PDB entry 4BX2 | X-ray diffraction, 2.19 A resolution | chains A and B

== Chain A (and B) ==
Protein: Pyridoxal phosphate phosphatase
Source organism: Mus musculus
Notes: EC 3.1.3.74, 3.1.3.3; chain B of this document is another copy of the same molecule, construct and numbering; everything in this record applies to it too
Reference sequence: P60487 (PLPP_MOUSE); numbering as in UniProt (aligned over 1-292)
Sequence (293 residues; row label = number of the first residue in the row; numbering starts at 0):
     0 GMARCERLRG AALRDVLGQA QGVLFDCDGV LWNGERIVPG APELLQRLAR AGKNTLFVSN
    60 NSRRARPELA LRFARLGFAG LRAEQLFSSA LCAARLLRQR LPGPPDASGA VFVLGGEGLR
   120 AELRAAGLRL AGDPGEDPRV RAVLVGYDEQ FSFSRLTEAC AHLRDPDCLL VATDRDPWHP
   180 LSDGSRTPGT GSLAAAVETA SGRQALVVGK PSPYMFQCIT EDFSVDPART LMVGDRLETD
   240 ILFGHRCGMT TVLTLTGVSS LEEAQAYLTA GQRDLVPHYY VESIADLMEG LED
Not modelled in the structure: 292 (chain B: 0, 291-292)
Sequence notes: expression tag (0); conflict P101 (Ser in P60487)
Disulfide bonds: C91-C217
Bound ions: Mg2+: D25, D27, D234 (together with beryllium trifluoride); beryllium trifluoride ion near D25 (its only coordinating residue here)
UniProt features mapped onto this chain:
  - active site: D25 (Nucleophile), D27 (Proton donor)
  - binding site (Mg(2+)): D25, D27, D234
  - binding site (substrate): S58 to N60, H178, K209
  - mutagenesis: A194 to A195 (Abolishes homodimerization. Strongly decreases affinity for pyridoxal phosphate)

== Chain A / chain B interface ==
Pairs across the interface (49; chain A residue first):
  Y146(A) - F152(B)  hydrophobic
  D147(A) - F152(B)
  E148(A) - F152(B)
  F150(A) - F150(B)  hydrophobic
  F150(A) - S151(B)
  F150(A) - F152(B)  hydrogen bond (backbone-backbone)
  S151(A) - F150(B)
  F152(A) - Y146(B)  hydrophobic
  F152(A) - D147(B)
  F152(A) - E148(B)
  F152(A) - F150(B)  hydrogen bond (backbone-backbone)
  F152(A) - T186(B)
  F152(A) - P187(B)
  L155(A) - P187(B)  hydrophobic
  L155(A) - S191(B)
  L155(A) - L192(B)  hydrophobic
  T156(A) - R185(B)
  T156(A) - P187(B)
  R163(A) - G183(B)  hydrogen bond (side chain-backbone)
  R163(A) - S184(B)
  R163(A) - R185(B)
  P176(A) - T198(B)
  P176(A) - A199(B)
  W177(A) - A199(B)
  G183(A) - R163(B)  hydrogen bond (backbone-side chain)
  R185(A) - T156(B)
  R185(A) - R163(B)
  T186(A) - F152(B)
  P187(A) - F152(B)
  P187(A) - L155(B)  hydrophobic
  P187(A) - T156(B)
  P187(A) - A199(B)  hydrophobic
  G190(A) - T198(B)
  S191(A) - L155(B)
  S191(A) - A195(B)
  S191(A) - T198(B)
  S191(A) - A199(B)
  L192(A) - L155(B)  hydrophobic
  A194(A) - T198(B)
  A195(A) - S191(B)
  A195(A) - A195(B)  hydrophobic
  T198(A) - P176(B)
  T198(A) - G190(B)
  T198(A) - S191(B)
  T198(A) - A194(B)
  A199(A) - P176(B)
  A199(A) - W177(B)
  A199(A) - P187(B)  hydrophobic
  A199(A) - S191(B)
Interface residues without a listed pair, chain A (23 interface residues in all): S184

== In short ==
The chain A/chain B interface involves 23 residues from each chain; the contacts include 4 hydrogen bonds.
Polar pairs include R163(A)-G183(B) and F150(A)-F152(B). UniProt lists active-site residues D25(A) and D27(A),
3 Mg2+-binding residues, 5 substrate-binding residues and 2 mutagenesis sites on chain A.
Chain A and chain B are both Pyridoxal phosphate phosphatase (Mus musculus); the structure, Crystal Structure
of murine Chronophin (Pyridoxal Phosphate Phosphatase) in complex with Beryllium trifluoride, was determined
by X-ray diffraction together with 4BX0 and 4BX3 from the same study.
